PDB entry 8UGS | electron microscopy, 3.20 A resolution | chains A and C of the 4 polymer chains in the assembly

Chain A:
Name: Rod cGMP-specific 3', 5'-cyclic phosphodiesterase subunit alpha
From: Bos taurus
Notes: EC 3.1.4.35
UniProt: P11541 (PDE6A_BOVIN); residue numbers follow UniProt; this construct covers 1-859
Chain sequence (859 residues; each row starts with the number of its first residue):
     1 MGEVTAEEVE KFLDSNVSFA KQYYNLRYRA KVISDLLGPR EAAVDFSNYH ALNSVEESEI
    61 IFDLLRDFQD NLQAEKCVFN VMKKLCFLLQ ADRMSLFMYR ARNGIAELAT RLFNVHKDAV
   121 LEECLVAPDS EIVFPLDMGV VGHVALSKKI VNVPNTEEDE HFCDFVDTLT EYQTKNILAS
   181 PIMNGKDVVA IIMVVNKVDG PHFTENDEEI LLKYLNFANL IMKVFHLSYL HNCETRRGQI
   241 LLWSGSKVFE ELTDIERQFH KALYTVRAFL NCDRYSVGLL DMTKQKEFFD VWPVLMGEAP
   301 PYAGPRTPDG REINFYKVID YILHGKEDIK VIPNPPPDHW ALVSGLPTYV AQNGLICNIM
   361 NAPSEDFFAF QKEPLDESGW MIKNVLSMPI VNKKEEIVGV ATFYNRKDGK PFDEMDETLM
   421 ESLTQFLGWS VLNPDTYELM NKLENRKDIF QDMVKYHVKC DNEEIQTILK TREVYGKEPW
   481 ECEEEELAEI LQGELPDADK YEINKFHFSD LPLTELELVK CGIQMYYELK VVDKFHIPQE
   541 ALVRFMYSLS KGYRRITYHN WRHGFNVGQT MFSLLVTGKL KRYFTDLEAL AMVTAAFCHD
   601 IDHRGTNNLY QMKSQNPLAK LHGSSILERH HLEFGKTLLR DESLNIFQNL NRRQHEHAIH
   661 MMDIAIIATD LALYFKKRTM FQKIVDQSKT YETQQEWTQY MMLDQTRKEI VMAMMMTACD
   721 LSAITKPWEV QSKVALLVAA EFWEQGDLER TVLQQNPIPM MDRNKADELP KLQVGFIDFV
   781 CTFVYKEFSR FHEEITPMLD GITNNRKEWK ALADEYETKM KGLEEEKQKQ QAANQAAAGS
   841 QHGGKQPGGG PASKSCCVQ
Not modelled in the structure: 1-6, 823-859
Ion coordination: Zn2+: His563, His599, Asp600, Asp720 (together with cyclic guanosine monophosphate); Mg2+: Asp600 (together with cyclic guanosine monophosphate)
Residues lining bound ligands:
  - cyclic guanosine monophosphate (PCG), molecule 1: Arg93, Met94, Ser95, Phe97, Phe113, Asn114, Phe134, Gly139, Val140, Val141, His161, Phe162, Cys163, Val166, Asp167, Thr170, Tyr172, Thr174, Ile177, Met193, Val195
  - cyclic guanosine monophosphate (PCG), molecule 2: His559, His563, Asp600, His603, Thr669, Leu671, Asp720, Leu721, Ile724, Val738, Phe742, Met760, Gln773, Phe776
UniProt features mapped onto this chain:
  - active site: His559 (Proton donor)
  - binding site (a divalent metal cation): His563, His599, Asp600, Asp720
  - modified residue: Gly2 (N-acetylglycine), Cys856 (Cysteine methyl ester)
  - lipidation: Cys856 (S-farnesyl cysteine)
Reported in the primary citation:
  - binding site for cyclic guanosine monophosphate: Phe776

Chain C:
Name: Retinal rod rhodopsin-sensitive cGMP 3', 5'-cyclic phosphodiesterase subunit gamma
From: Bos taurus
Notes: EC 3.1.4.35
UniProt: P04972 (CNRG_BOVIN); numbering as in UniProt (aligned over 1-87)
Chain sequence (87 residues; numbered 1 to 87; the number before each row is that of its first residue):
     1 MNLEPPKAEI RSATRVMGGP VTPRKGPPKF KQRQTRQFKS KPPKKGVQGF GDDIPGMEGL
    61 GTDITVICPW EAFNHLELHE LAQYGII
Not modelled in the structure: 1-11, 39-79, 87
UniProt features mapped onto this chain:
  - modified residue: Met1 (N-acetylmethionine)

Interface between chain A and chain C:
Pairs across the interface (66):
  Asn103(A) - Lys29(C)
  Asn103(A) - Phe30(C)
  Asn103(A) - Lys31(C)
  Ile105(A) - Lys29(C)
  Thr110(A) - Thr14(C)
  Phe113(A) - Ala13(C)
  Phe113(A) - Thr14(C)
  Asn114(A) - Arg15(C)
  Glu123(A) - Ala13(C)
  Val126(A) - Thr14(C)
  Asp129(A) - Met17(C)
  Asp129(A) - Gly18(C)
  Asp129(A) - Gly19(C)  hydrogen bond (backbone-backbone)
  Asp129(A) - Pro20(C)
  Ser130(A) - Thr14(C)  hydrogen bond (backbone-side chain)
  Ser130(A) - Val16(C)  hydrogen bond (side chain-backbone)
  Glu131(A) - Pro20(C)
  Glu131(A) - Val21(C)
  Ile132(A) - Thr14(C)
  Val133(A) - Val21(C)  hydrogen bond (backbone-backbone)
  Val133(A) - Thr22(C)
  Val133(A) - Pro23(C)
  Phe134(A) - Pro23(C)  hydrophobic
  Pro135(A) - Pro23(C)
  Asp137(A) - Arg24(C)  salt bridge
  Met138(A) - Pro23(C)  hydrophobic
  Met138(A) - Arg24(C)
  Phe165(A) - Val21(C)  hydrophobic
  Phe165(A) - Pro23(C)  hydrophobic
  Leu169(A) - Arg15(C)
  Leu169(A) - Val16(C)  hydrophobic
  Leu169(A) - Val21(C)  hydrophobic
  Thr170(A) - Thr14(C)
  Tyr349(A) - Phe30(C)
  Gly354(A) - Arg33(C)
  Leu355(A) - Lys31(C)
  Leu355(A) - Gln32(C)
  Ile356(A) - Phe30(C)
  Ile356(A) - Lys31(C)  hydrogen bond (backbone-backbone)
  Cys357(A) - Phe30(C)  hydrophobic
  Met360(A) - Pro20(C)  hydrophobic
  Asn361(A) - Gly19(C)
  Asn361(A) - Pro20(C)
  Glu365(A) - Lys25(C)  salt bridge
  Phe367(A) - Pro28(C)  hydrophobic
  Val391(A) - Arg33(C)
  Glu395(A) - Arg33(C)  salt bridge
  Glu421(A) - Lys31(C)  salt bridge
  Glu421(A) - Gln34(C)
  Gln425(A) - Gln34(C)  hydrogen bond
  Gln425(A) - Phe38(C)
  Trp429(A) - Phe38(C)  hydrophobic
  Asn607(A) - Gly85(C)  hydrogen bond (side chain-backbone)
  Leu609(A) - Gly85(C)
  Leu671(A) - Ile86(C)  hydrophobic
  Ala672(A) - Ile86(C)  hydrophobic
  Ile758(A) - Gln83(C)
  Met760(A) - Gln83(C)
  Met760(A) - Tyr84(C)
  Met760(A) - Gly85(C)
  Leu772(A) - Gln83(C)
  Leu772(A) - Tyr84(C)
  Gly775(A) - Tyr84(C)
  Phe776(A) - Tyr84(C)
  Phe779(A) - Glu80(C)
  Phe779(A) - Tyr84(C)  hydrophobic
Other interface residues (no listed pair), chain A (52 interface residues in all): Gly104, Pro128, Glu171, Ile359, Asp366, Phe368, Glu417, Phe675, Pro759
Other interface residues (no listed pair), chain C (29 interface residues in all): Ser12, Thr35, Leu81

In short:
52 residues of chain A and 29 residues of chain C are in contact, with 7 hydrogen bonds and 4 salt bridges.
Among the polar pairs are Asp137(A)-Arg24(C), Glu365(A)-Lys25(C) and Glu395(A)-Arg33(C). Chain A binds cyclic
guanosine monophosphate. The paper reports a binding site for cyclic guanosine monophosphate at Phe776(A).
Here chain A is Rod cGMP-specific 3', 5'-cyclic phosphodiesterase subunit alpha and chain C is Retinal rod
rhodopsin-sensitive cGMP 3', 5'-cyclic phosphodiesterase subunit gamma, both from Bos taurus. Entry 8UGS
(Cryo-EM structure of bovine phosphodiesterase 6 bound to cGMP) was determined by electron microscopy together
with 8UFI, 8UGB and 8ULG from the same study.
